6VMZ - chains A and C of the 6 polymer chains in the assembly; structure by X-ray diffraction, 2.20 A resolution.

[Chain A (and C)]
Name: Hemagglutinin
Organism: Influenza A virus (A/chicken/Vietnam/4/2003(H5N1))
Notes: fragment: N-terminal domain; chain C of this document is another copy of the same molecule, construct and numbering; everything in this record applies to it too
Reference sequence: Q1KHJ8 (Q1KHJ8_9INFA); residues 11-331 here correspond to UniProt positions 17-337 (UniProt number = residue number + 6)
Amino-acid sequence (334 residues; row label = number of the first residue in the row):
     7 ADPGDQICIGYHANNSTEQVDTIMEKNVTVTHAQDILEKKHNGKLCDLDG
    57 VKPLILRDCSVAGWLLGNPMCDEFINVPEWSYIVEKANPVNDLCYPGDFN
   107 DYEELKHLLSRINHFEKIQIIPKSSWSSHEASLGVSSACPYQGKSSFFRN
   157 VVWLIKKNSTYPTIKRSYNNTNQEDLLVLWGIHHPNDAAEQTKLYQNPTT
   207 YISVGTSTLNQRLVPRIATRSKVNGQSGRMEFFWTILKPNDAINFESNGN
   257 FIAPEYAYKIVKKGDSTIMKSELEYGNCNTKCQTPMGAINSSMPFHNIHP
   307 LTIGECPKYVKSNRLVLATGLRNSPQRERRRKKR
Disordered / not traced: 7-9, 330-340 (chain C: 7-9, 332-340)
Sequence notes: expression tag (7-10, 332-340)
Disulfides: Cys52-Cys284, Cys65-Cys77, Cys100-Cys145, Cys288-Cys312
Covalent attachments: N-acetylglucosamine (NAG) linked to Asn33, Asn164, Asn175
Residues lining bound ligands: R3P (2,6-dichloro-N-[1-(propan-2-yl)piperidin-4-yl]benzamide): His38, Ala39, Gln40, Thr325, Gly326
Reported in the primary citation:
  - binding site for R3P: His38, Gln40, Thr325
  - specificity-determining residues: His38

[Chain A / chain C interface]
Residue-residue contacts (18):
  Ser209(A) - Ile223(C)
  Ser209(A) - Ala224(C)
  Gly211(A) - Thr225(C)
  Thr212(A) - Arg226(C)
  Thr212(A) - Ser227(C)
  Thr212(A) - Arg235(C)  hydrogen bond (backbone-side chain)
  Ser213(A) - Ser227(C)
  Ser213(A) - Val229(C)
  Ser213(A) - Arg235(C)  hydrogen bond (backbone-side chain)
  Asn216(A) - His190(C)
  Asn216(A) - Arg222(C)  hydrogen bond (backbone-side chain)
  Asn216(A) - Arg226(C)  hydrogen bond
  Arg218(A) - Arg222(C)
  Arg218(A) - Ile223(C)  hydrogen bond (side chain-backbone)
  Asp247(A) - Ser227(C)  hydrogen bond
  Ala248(A) - Ser227(C)  hydrogen bond (backbone-side chain)
  Asn250(A) - Thr225(C)  hydrogen bond (side chain-backbone)
  Asn250(A) - Arg226(C)
Interface residues without a listed pair, chain A (14 interface residues in all): Val210, Thr214, Leu215, Gln217, Glu252
Interface residues without a listed pair, chain C (10 interface residues in all): Asp104

[Summary]
Chain A and chain C form an interface of 14 and 10 residues respectively; the contacts include 8 hydrogen
bonds. Polar contacts include Thr212(A)-Arg235(C), Ser213(A)-Arg235(C) and Asn216(A)-Arg222(C). Chain A binds
compound R3P. The paper reports a binding site for R3P at His38(A), Gln40(A) and Thr325(A); the specificity
determinant His38(A).
Both chains are Hemagglutinin (Influenza A virus (A/chicken/Vietnam/4/2003(H5N1))). Entry 6VMZ (Crystal
Structure of a H5N1 influenza virus hemagglutinin with CBS1117) was determined by X-ray diffraction.
